7X7U - chains G and B of the 7 polymer chains in the assembly; structure by electron microscopy, 3.77 A resolution.

Chain G:
Protein: Spike protein S1
From: Severe acute respiratory syndrome coronavirus 2
Reference sequence: P0DTC2 (SPIKE_SARS2); numbering as in UniProt (aligned over 324-527)
Amino-acid sequence (204 residues; row label = number of the first residue in the row):
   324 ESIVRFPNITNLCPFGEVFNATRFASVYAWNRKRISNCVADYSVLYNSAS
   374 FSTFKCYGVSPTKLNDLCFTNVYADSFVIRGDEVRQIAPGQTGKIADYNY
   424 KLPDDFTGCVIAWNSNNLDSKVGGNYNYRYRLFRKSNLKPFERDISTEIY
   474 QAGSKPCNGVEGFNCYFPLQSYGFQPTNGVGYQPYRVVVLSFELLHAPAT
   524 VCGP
Unresolved in the structure: 324-332, 527
Cystine bridges: C336-C361, C379-C432
Covalent attachments: N-acetylglucosamine (NAG) linked to N343
Sequence notes: variant R452 (Leu in P0DTC2), K478 (Thr in P0DTC2)
Curated features (UniProtKB/Swiss-Prot):
  - region: R403 to D405 (Integrin-binding motif), N448 to Y451, Y453 to F456 (Immunodominant HLA epitope recognized by the CD8+)
  - glycosylation: S325 (O-linked (HexNAc...) serine), N331 (N-linked (GlcNAc...) (complex) asparagine), N343 (N-linked (GlcNAc...) (complex) asparagine)
  - natural variant: G339 (G339D: In strain: Omicron/BA.1, Omicron/BA.2 and 4 more; G339H: In strain: Omicron/BA.2.75, Omicron/XBB.1.5 and 1 more), R346 (R346K: In strain: Mu/B.1.621; R346T: In strain: Omicron/BQ.1.1, Omicron/XBB.1.5 and 1 more), L368 (L368I: In strain: Omicron/XBB.1.5, Omicron/EG.5.1), S371 (S371F: In strain: Omicron/BA.2, Omicron/BA.2.12.1 and 6 more; S371L: In strain: Omicron/BA.1), S373 (S373P: In strain: Omicron/BA.1, Omicron/BA.2 and 7 more), S375 (S375F: In strain: Omicron/BA.1, Omicron/BA.2 and 7 more), T376 (T376A: In strain: Omicron/BA.2, Omicron/BA.2.12.1 and 5 more), D405 (D405N: In strain: Omicron/BA.2, Omicron/BA.2.12.1 and 6 more), R408 (R408S: In strain: Omicron/BA.2, Omicron/BA.2.12.1 and 6 more), K417 (K417N: In strain: Beta/B.1.351, Omicron/BA.1 and 8 more; K417T: In strain: Gamma/P.1), N440 (N440K: In strain: Omicron/BA.1, Omicron/BA.2 and 7 more), K444 (K444T: In strain: Omicron/BQ.1.1), 16 further natural variant entries in UniProt
  - mutagenesis: N331 (N331Q: Reduced viral infectivity), N343 (N343Q: Reduced viral infectivity), Y453 (Y453F: Decreased HLA binding to NF9 epitope. Increased binding affinity to human ACE2), A475 (A475V: Increased resistance to neutralizing antibodies), V483 (V483A: Increased resistance to neutralizing antibodies), E484 (E484D: Increased replication in human TMEM106B overexpressing cells), F490 (F490L: Increased resistance to neutralizing antibodies and human covalescent sera neutralization), Q493 (Q493N: Reduced host ACE2-binding affinity in vitro; Q493Y: Reduced host ACE2-binding affinity in vitro), N501 (N501T: Reduced host ACE2-binding affinity in vitro; N501Y: Increased binding affinity to human ACE2), H519 (H519P: Increased resistance to human covalescent sera neutralization)

Chain B:
Protein: X17 light chain
From: Mus musculus
Amino-acid sequence (107 residues; numbered 1 to 107; the number before each row is that of its first residue):
     1 DIQMTQTTSSLSASLGDRVTISCRASQDISNYLNWYQQKPDGTVKLLIYY
    51 TSRLHSGVPSRFSGSGSGTDYSLTISNLEQEDIATYFCQQGTTLPYTFGG
   101 GTKLEIK
Cystine bridges: C23-C88

Interface between chain G and chain B:
Residue-residue contacts - 10 pairs, chain G then chain B:
  D428(G) - Y32(B)  hydrogen bond
  D428(G) - Y50(B)
  L518(G) - G91(B)
  L518(G) - T92(B)
  L518(G) - T93(B)
  L518(G) - L94(B)  hydrophobic
  L518(G) - Y96(B)
  H519(G) - T92(B)  hydrogen bond (backbone-backbone)
  H519(G) - T93(B)  hydrogen bond (backbone-side chain)
  H519(G) - L94(B)  hydrogen bond (backbone-backbone)
Other interface residues (no listed pair), chain G (4 interface residues in all): A520

In short:
Chain G and chain B form an interface of 4 and 7 residues respectively; the contacts include 4 hydrogen bonds.
Polar contacts include D428(G)-Y32(B), H519(G)-T93(B) and H519(G)-T92(B). Covalently linked
N-acetylglucosamine: at N343(G). UniProt lists 10 mutagenesis sites on chain G.
Here chain G is Spike protein S1 (Severe acute respiratory syndrome coronavirus 2) and chain B is X17 light
chain (Mus musculus). Entry 7X7U (Cryo-EM structure of SARS-CoV-2 Delta variant spike protein in complex with
three nAbs X01, X10 and ...) was determined by electron microscopy, deposited together with 7X7T and 7X7V.
